PDB entry 5HP3 | X-ray diffraction, 3.09 A resolution | chains A and B of the 3 polymer chains in the assembly

# Chain A
Molecule: Double-stranded RNA-specific editase 1
From: Homo sapiens
Notes: EC 3.5.4.37
UniProt: P78563 (RED1_HUMAN), isoform P78563-2; residue numbers follow UniProt; this construct covers 299-701
Amino-acid sequence (403 residues; numbered 299 to 701; the number before each row is that of its first residue):
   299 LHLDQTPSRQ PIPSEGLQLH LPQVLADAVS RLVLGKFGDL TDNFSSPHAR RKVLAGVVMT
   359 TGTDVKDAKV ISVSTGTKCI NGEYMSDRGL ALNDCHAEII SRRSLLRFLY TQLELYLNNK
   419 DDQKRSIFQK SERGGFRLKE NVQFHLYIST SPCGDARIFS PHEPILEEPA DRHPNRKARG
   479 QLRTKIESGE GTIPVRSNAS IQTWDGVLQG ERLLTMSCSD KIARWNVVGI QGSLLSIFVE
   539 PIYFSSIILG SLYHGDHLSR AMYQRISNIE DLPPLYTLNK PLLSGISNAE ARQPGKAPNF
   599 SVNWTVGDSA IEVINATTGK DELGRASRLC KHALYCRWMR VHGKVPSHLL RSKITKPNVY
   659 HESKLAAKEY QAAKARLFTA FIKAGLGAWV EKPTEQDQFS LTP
Unresolved in the structure: 299-306, 701
Ion coordination: Zn2+: His394, Cys451, Cys516 (shared with 8AZ_12(B) of chain B)
Ligand contacts: inositol hexakisphosphate (IHP): Asn391, Asp392, Ile397, Arg400, Arg401, Thr513, Lys519, Arg522, Gly530, Ser531, Lys629, Tyr658, Lys662, Tyr668, Lys672, Trp687, Val688, Glu689, Lys690, Asp695
What the authors report for this chain:
  - binding site for the 23-nt RNA strand: Glu488
  - binding site for the 23-nt RNA strand (chain B): Ser486
  - catalytic residues: Glu396 (citing earlier work)
  - specificity-determining residues: Ser486, Gly489
  - mutagenesis - R348A, R510A, R510Q, G593A, G593E, K594A: decreased catalytic activity

# Chain B
Molecule: 23-nt RNA strand
Sequence (23 nucleotides; each row starts with the number of its first residue):
     1 UUCCCCACAU UXGACGUUCA GUC
Modified / non-standard residues: 8AZ (8-aza-nebularine-5'-monophosphate) at position 12
Ion coordination: Zn2+: 8AZ_12 (shared with His394(A), Cys451(A), Cys516(A) of chain A)

# Chain A / chain B interface
Residue-residue contacts (28):
  Val351(A) - 8AZ_12(B)  base contact
  Gly374(A) - 8AZ_12(B)  base contact
  Thr375(A) - 8AZ_12(B)  hydrogen bond to the sugar
  Thr375(A) - G13(B)  hydrogen bond to the phosphate
  Lys376(A) - G13(B)  salt bridge to the phosphate
  Lys376(A) - A14(B)  salt bridge to the phosphate
  His394(A) - 8AZ_12(B)  hydrogen bond to the sugar
  Glu396(A) - 8AZ_12(B)  base contact
  Ser449(A) - 8AZ_12(B)  base contact
  Pro450(A) - 8AZ_12(B)  base contact
  Cys451(A) - 8AZ_12(B)  base contact
  Arg455(A) - 8AZ_12(B)  salt bridge to the phosphate
  Arg470(A) - U1(B)  sugar contact
  His471(A) - U2(B)  salt bridge to the phosphate
  Pro472(A) - U2(B)  phosphate contact
  Asn473(A) - U1(B)  hydrogen bond to the phosphate
  Asn473(A) - U2(B)  hydrogen bond to the phosphate
  Arg474(A) - U2(B)  hydrogen bond to the phosphate
  Arg474(A) - C3(B)  salt bridge to the phosphate
  Lys475(A) - C3(B)  hydrogen bond to the phosphate
  Ser486(A) - G13(B)  hydrogen bond to the base
  Ser486(A) - A14(B)  hydrogen bond to the sugar
  Gly487(A) - G13(B)  base contact
  Glu488(A) - U11(B)  hydrogen bond to the sugar
  Glu488(A) - G13(B)  base contact
  Gly489(A) - U11(B)  hydrogen bond to the base
  Cys516(A) - 8AZ_12(B)  base contact
  Ala595(A) - G13(B)  phosphate contact
Other interface residues (no listed pair), chain A (29 interface residues in all): Cys377, Ala395, Thr448, Pro459, His460, Asn597, Thr615
Other interface residues (no listed pair), chain B (8 interface residues in all): U10

# Overview
29 residues of chain A and 8 residues of chain B are in contact; the contacts include 11 hydrogen bonds and 5
salt bridges. Among the polar pairs are Ser486(A)-G13(B), Gly489(A)-U11(B) and Thr375(A)-8AZ_12(B). From the
paper: the catalytic residue Glu396(A); R348A, R510A and R510Q of chain A, among others, reduce catalytic
activity; 6 substitutions were tested in all.
Here chain A is Double-stranded RNA-specific editase 1 (Homo sapiens) and chain B is a 23-nt RNA strand. Entry
5HP3 (Human Adenosine Deaminase Acting on dsRNA (ADAR2) bound to dsRNA sequence derived from S. cerevisiae
BDF2 ...) was determined by X-ray diffraction, deposited together with 5ED1, 5ED2 and 5HP2.
